PDB entry 8XFC | electron microscopy, 3.89 A resolution | chains B and A of the 4 polymer chains in the assembly

== Chain B ==
Molecule: Probable dipeptide-transport integral membrane protein ABC transporter DppB
Organism: Mycobacterium tuberculosis (strain ATCC 25618 / H37Rv)
UniProtKB: I6YGV9 (I6YGV9_MYCTU); residues 1-308 here = UniProt positions 1-308
Sequence (308 residues; numbered 1 to 308; the number before each row is that of its first residue):
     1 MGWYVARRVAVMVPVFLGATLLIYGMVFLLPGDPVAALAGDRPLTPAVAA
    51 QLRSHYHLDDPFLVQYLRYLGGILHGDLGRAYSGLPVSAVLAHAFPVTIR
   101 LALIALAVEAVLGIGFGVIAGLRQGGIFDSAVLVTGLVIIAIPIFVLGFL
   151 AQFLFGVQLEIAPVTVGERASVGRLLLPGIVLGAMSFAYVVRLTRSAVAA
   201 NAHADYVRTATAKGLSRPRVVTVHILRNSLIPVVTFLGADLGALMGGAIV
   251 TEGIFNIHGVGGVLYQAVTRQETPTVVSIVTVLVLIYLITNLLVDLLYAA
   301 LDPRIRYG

== Chain A ==
Molecule: Probable periplasmic dipeptide-binding lipoprotein DppA
Organism: Mycobacterium tuberculosis (strain ATCC 25618 / H37Rv)
UniProtKB: I6X811 (I6X811_MYCTU); residue numbers follow UniProt; this construct covers 25-541
Sequence (517 residues; row label = number of the first residue in the row):
    25 CGGGVLSPDVVLVNGGEPPNPLIPTGTNDSNGGRIIDRLFAGLMSYDAVG
    75 KPSLEVAQSIESADNVNYRITVKPGWKFTDGSPVTAHSFVDAWNYGALST
   125 NAQLQQHFFSPIEGFDDVAGAPGDKSRTTMSGLRVVNDLEFTVRLKAPTI
   175 DFTLRLGHSSFYPLPDSAFRDMAAFGRNPIGNGPYKLADGPAGPAWEHNV
   225 RIDLVPNPDYHGNRKPRNKGLRFEFYANLDTAYADLLSGNLDVLDTIPPS
   275 ALTVYQRDLGDHATSGPAAINQTLDTPLRLPHFGGEEGRLRRLALSAAIN
   325 RPQICQQIFAGTRSPARDFTARSLPGFDPNLPGNEVLDYDPQRARRLWAQ
   375 ADAISPWSGRYAIAYNADAGHRDWVDAVANSIKNVLGIDAVAAPQPTFAG
   425 FRTQITNRAIDSAFRAGWRGAYPSMIEFLAPLFTAGAGSNDVGYINPEFD
   475 AALAAAEAAPTLTESHELVNDAQRILFHDMPVVPLWDYISVVGWSSQVSN
   525 VTVTWNGLPDYENIVKA
Sequence notes: engineered mutation Ala445 (Asp in I6X811)

== Chain B / chain A interface ==
Residue-residue contacts (31):
  Arg42(B) with Glu221(A), salt bridge; Val224(A); Arg225(A)
  Tyr82(B) with Arg225(A), hydrogen bond (backbone-side chain); Glu248(A)
  Ser83(B) with Arg246(A)
  Leu85(B) with Leu30(A), hydrophobic; Ser31(A); Pro32(A)
  His93(B) with Gly27(A), hydrogen bond (side chain-backbone); Gly28(A); Val29(A); Leu30(A)
  Ala94(B) with Gly28(A)
  Pro96(B) with Cys25(A); Gly26(A); Gly27(A)
  Arg100(B) with Cys25(A); Gly26(A), hydrogen bond (side chain-backbone)
  Val164(B) with Arg281(A)
  Thr165(B) with Asp282(A)
  Asn256(B) with Leu261(A)
  His258(B) with Gly28(A); Val29(A); Leu261(A), hydrogen bond (side chain-backbone); Ser262(A), hydrogen bond (side chain-backbone); Gly263(A), hydrogen bond (side chain-backbone)
  Gln266(B) with Asp259(A); Ser262(A), hydrogen bond; Asn264(A)
  Arg270(B) with Thr255(A)
Interface residues without a listed pair, chain B (18 interface residues in all): Pro43, Val97, Val157, Glu168
Interface residues without a listed pair, chain A (23 interface residues in all): His222, Ser520

== Overview ==
Chain B and chain A form an interface of 18 and 23 residues respectively, with 7 hydrogen bonds and 1 salt
bridge. Polar contacts include Arg42(B)-Glu221(A), Tyr82(B)-Arg225(A) and His93(B)-Gly27(A).
Here chain B is Probable dipeptide-transport integral membrane protein ABC transporter DppB and chain A is
Probable periplasmic dipeptide-binding lipoprotein DppA, both from Mycobacterium tuberculosis (strain ATCC
25618 / H37Rv). Entry 8XFC (Cryo-EM structure of the ATP-bound Mtb DppABCD with the D445A mutation of DppA)
was determined by electron microscopy.
